1ICR - chains A and B; structure by X-ray diffraction, 1.70 A resolution.

== Chain A (and B) ==
Molecule: Oxygen-insensitive nad(p)h nitroreductase
Source organism: Escherichia coli
Notes: EC 1.6.99.7; chain B of this document is another copy of the same molecule, construct and numbering; everything in this record applies to it too
UniProt: P38489 (NFNB_ECOLI); numbering as in UniProt (aligned over 1-217)
Chain sequence (217 residues; numbered 1 to 217; the number before each row is that of its first residue):
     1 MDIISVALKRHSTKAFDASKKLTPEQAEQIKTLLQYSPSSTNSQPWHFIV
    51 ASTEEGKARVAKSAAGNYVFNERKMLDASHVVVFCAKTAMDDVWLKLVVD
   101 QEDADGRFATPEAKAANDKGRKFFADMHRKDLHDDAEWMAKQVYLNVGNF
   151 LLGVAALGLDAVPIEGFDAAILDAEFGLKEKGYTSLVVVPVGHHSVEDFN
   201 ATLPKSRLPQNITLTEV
Unresolved in the structure: 1
Residues lining bound ligands:
  - FMN (flavin mononucleotide), molecule 1: R10, H11, S12, K14, N71, K74, Y144, V162, P163, I164, E165, G166, N200, K205, R207
  - FMN, molecule 2: P38, S39, S40, T41, N42, E102, Q142, L145
  - nicotinic acid (NIO): S40, T41, F124

== How chain A and chain B interact ==
Pairs across the interface - 142 pairs, chain A then chain B:
  I3(A) with G153(B); A156(B), hydrophobic; L157(B), hydrophobic
  I4(A) with Q29(B); L33(B), hydrophobic
  L8(A) with T32(B); Y36(B), hydrophobic
  R10(A) with P38(B)
  Q29(A) with I4(B)
  K31(A) with Q210(B); L214(B); E216(B), salt bridge
  L33(A) with I4(B), hydrophobic
  L34(A) with L214(B), hydrophobic
  Q35(A) with R207(B); L208(B); Q210(B), hydrogen bond
  Y36(A) with L8(B), hydrophobic; K205(B); R207(B), hydrogen bond (backbone-side chain)
  S37(A) with R207(B), hydrogen bond (backbone-side chain)
  P38(A) with R10(B); L151(B), hydrophobic; R207(B)
  S40(A) with E165(B), hydrogen bond
  N42(A) with S206(B), hydrogen bond (side chain-backbone); R207(B), hydrogen bond
  Q44(A) with R207(B); L208(B), hydrogen bond (side chain-backbone)
  H47(A) with I212(B), hydrogen bond (side chain-backbone); T213(B), hydrogen bond (side chain-backbone); L214(B); T215(B), hydrogen bond
  F48(A) with T213(B), hydrogen bond (backbone-backbone); L214(B); T215(B), hydrogen bond (backbone-backbone)
  I49(A) with T215(B); V217(B), hydrophobic
  V50(A) with L214(B), hydrophobic; T215(B), hydrogen bond (backbone-backbone); E216(B); V217(B), hydrogen bond (backbone-backbone)
  A51(A) with V217(B)
  S52(A) with V217(B), hydrogen bond (backbone-backbone)
  T53(A) with V217(B), hydrogen bond (side chain-backbone)
  G56(A) with V217(B)
  Y68(A) with F124(B), hydrophobic
  W94(A) with L208(B), hydrophobic
  L97(A) with L208(B), hydrophobic; I212(B), hydrophobic
  Q101(A) with S206(B), hydrogen bond (backbone-side chain); R207(B); P209(B)
  E102(A) with S206(B), hydrogen bond (backbone-side chain)
  D105(A) with P204(B); S206(B), hydrogen bond; R207(B)
  G106(A) with P204(B)
  R107(A) with N200(B), hydrogen bond; L203(B); P204(B), hydrogen bond (side chain-backbone); S206(B)
  F124(A) with Y68(B), hydrophobic
  M127(A) with Y68(B)
  E137(A) with E137(B)
  W138(A) with E165(B), hydrogen bond
  A140(A) with K141(B)
  K141(A) with A140(B); Y144(B)
  Q142(A) with Y144(B); E165(B), hydrogen bond
  Y144(A) with K141(B); Q142(B); L145(B)
  L145(A) with Y144(B); V147(B), hydrophobic; G148(B)
  V147(A) with L145(B), hydrophobic
  G148(A) with L145(B); G148(B); N149(B)
  N149(A) with G148(B); N149(B); L152(B)
  L151(A) with P38(B), hydrophobic
  L152(A) with N149(B); G153(B)
  G153(A) with I3(B); L152(B)
  A156(A) with I3(B), hydrophobic
  L157(A) with I3(B), hydrophobic
  E165(A) with S40(B), hydrogen bond; W138(B), hydrogen bond; Q142(B), hydrogen bond
  N200(A) with R107(B), hydrogen bond
  L203(A) with R107(B)
  P204(A) with D105(B); G106(B); R107(B), hydrogen bond (backbone-side chain)
  K205(A) with Y36(B)
  S206(A) with N42(B), hydrogen bond (backbone-side chain); Q101(B), hydrogen bond (side chain-backbone); E102(B), hydrogen bond (side chain-backbone); D105(B), hydrogen bond; R107(B)
  R207(A) with Q35(B); Y36(B), hydrogen bond (side chain-backbone); S37(B), hydrogen bond (side chain-backbone); P38(B); N42(B); Q44(B); Q101(B); D105(B)
  L208(A) with Q35(B), hydrogen bond (backbone-side chain); Q44(B), hydrogen bond (backbone-side chain); W94(B), hydrophobic; L97(B)
  P209(A) with Q35(B); Q101(B)
  Q210(A) with K31(B); Q35(B), hydrogen bond
  I212(A) with H47(B), hydrogen bond (backbone-side chain); W94(B), hydrophobic; L97(B), hydrophobic
  T213(A) with H47(B), hydrogen bond (backbone-side chain); F48(B), hydrogen bond (backbone-backbone)
  L214(A) with K31(B); H47(B); F48(B); V50(B), hydrophobic
  T215(A) with H47(B), hydrogen bond; F48(B), hydrogen bond (backbone-backbone); I49(B); V50(B), hydrogen bond (backbone-backbone)
  E216(A) with K31(B), salt bridge; V50(B)
  V217(A) with I49(B), hydrophobic; V50(B), hydrogen bond (backbone-backbone); A51(B); S52(B), hydrogen bond (backbone-backbone); T53(B), hydrogen bond (backbone-side chain); G56(B)
Also at the interface, not in a pair above, chain A (72 interface residues in all): A7, T32, W46, R59, N67, V98, F176, L186
Also at the interface, not in a pair above, chain B (71 interface residues in all): A7, E28, L34, W46, V98, F123, M127, F176

== Overview ==
72 residues of chain A and 71 residues of chain B are in contact; the contacts include 46 hydrogen bonds and 2
salt bridges. Among the polar pairs are K31(A)-E216(B), Q35(A)-Q210(B) and Y36(A)-R207(B). Chain A binds
flavin mononucleotide and nicotinic acid.
Chain A and chain B are both Oxygen-insensitive nad(p)h nitroreductase (Escherichia coli); the structure, The
structure of escherichia coli nitroreductase complexed with nicotinic acid, was determined by X-ray
diffraction together with 1ICU and 1ICV from the same study.
